Entry 7C4Q (X-ray diffraction, 2.50 A resolution); this record covers chains A and C of the 3 polymer chains in the assembly.

== Chain A ==
Name: Terfa protein
From: Danio rerio
UniProt: Q4QRH9 (Q4QRH9_DANRE); residues 521-574 here correspond to UniProt positions 520-573 (UniProt number = residue number - 1)
Amino-acid sequence (54 residues; numbered 521 to 574; the number before each row is that of its first residue):
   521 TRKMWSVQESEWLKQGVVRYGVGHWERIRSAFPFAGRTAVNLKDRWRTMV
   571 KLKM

== Chain C ==
Molecule: 12-nt DNA strand
Sequence (12 nucleotides; each row starts with the number of its first residue):
     1 TTAGGGTTAGGG

== How chain A and chain C interact ==
Residue-residue contacts (20; chain A residue first):
  Thr-521(A) / DG10(C)  phosphate contact
  Arg-522(A) / DT8(C)  hydrogen bond to the base
  Arg-522(A) / DA9(C)  hydrogen bond to the sugar
  Arg-522(A) / DG10(C)  hydrogen bond to the phosphate
  Gly-543(A) / DT2(C)  sugar contact
  Gly-543(A) / DA3(C)  phosphate contact
  His-544(A) / DT2(C)  phosphate contact
  Trp-545(A) / DT2(C)  hydrogen bond to the phosphate
  Trp-545(A) / DA3(C)  hydrogen bond to the phosphate
  Glu-546(A) / DT1(C)  sugar contact
  Glu-546(A) / DT2(C)  hydrogen bond to the phosphate
  Ala-559(A) / DT2(C)  phosphate contact
  Val-560(A) / DT2(C)  base contact
  Lys-563(A) / DA3(C)  base contact
  Lys-563(A) / DG4(C)  hydrogen bond to the base
  Lys-563(A) / DG5(C)  base contact
  Asp-564(A) / DG5(C)  base contact
  Arg-567(A) / DG4(C)  base contact
  Arg-567(A) / DG5(C)  hydrogen bond to the base
  Arg-567(A) / DG6(C)  base contact
Interface residues without a listed pair, chain A (12 interface residues in all): Met-524
Interface residues without a listed pair, chain C (11 interface residues in all): DT7, DG11

== Summary ==
12 residues of chain A and 11 residues of chain C are in contact, with 8 hydrogen bonds. Among the polar pairs
are Arg-522(A)/DT8(C), Lys-563(A)/DG4(C) and Arg-567(A)/DG5(C).
Here chain A is Terfa protein (Danio rerio) and chain C is a 12-nt DNA strand. Entry 7C4Q (Crystal structure
of DBD plasma treated zebrafish TRF2 myb-domain complexed with DNA) was determined by X-ray diffraction.
